PDB entry 3PEG | X-ray diffraction, 2.52 A resolution | chain A

# Chain A
Name: Neurofibromin
From: Homo sapiens
Notes: engineered mutation(s): insertion mutant
UniProtKB: P21359 (NF1_HUMAN); residues 1545-1816 here correspond to UniProt positions 1566-1837 (UniProt number = residue number + 21)
Amino-acid sequence (290 residues; numbered 1541 to 1816 plus 14 insertion-coded residues; the number before each row is that of its first residue):
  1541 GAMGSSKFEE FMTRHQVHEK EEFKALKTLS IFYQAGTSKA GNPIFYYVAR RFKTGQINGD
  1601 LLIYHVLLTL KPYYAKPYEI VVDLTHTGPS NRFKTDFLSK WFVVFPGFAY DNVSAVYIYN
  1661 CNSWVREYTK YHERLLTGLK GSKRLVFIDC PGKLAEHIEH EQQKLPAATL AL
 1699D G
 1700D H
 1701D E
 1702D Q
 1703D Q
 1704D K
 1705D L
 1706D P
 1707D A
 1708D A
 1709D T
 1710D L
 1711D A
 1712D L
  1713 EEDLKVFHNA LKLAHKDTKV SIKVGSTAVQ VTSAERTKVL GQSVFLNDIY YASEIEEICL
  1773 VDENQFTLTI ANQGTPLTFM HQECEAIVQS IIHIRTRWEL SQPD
Unresolved in the structure: 1541-1563, 1694-1712, 1699D, 1700D, 1701D, 1702D
Sequence notes: expression tag (1541-1544)
Cystine bridges: Cys1690 forms a disulfide with the same residue of a neighbouring copy of this chain
Small-molecule neighbours:
  - Mg2+ (MG): Gly1628, Pro1629, Ser1630, Asn1784
  - phosphatidylethanolamine (PEV; (1S)-2-{[(2-aminoethoxy)(hydroxy)phosphoryl]oxy}-1-[(palmitoyloxy)methyl]ethyl stearate): Phe1572, Tyr1587, Val1606, Leu1610, Tyr1618, Ile1620, Val1622, Leu1624, Asn1631, Phe1633, Trp1641, Phe1642, Phe1645, Ala1649, Tyr1650, Val1653, Val1656, Ile1658, Tyr1668, Thr1669, Gly1678, Leu1679, Arg1684, Leu1752

# Overview
Chain A binds Mg2+ and phosphatidylethanolamine.
Chain A is Neurofibromin (Homo sapiens); the structure, Crystal structure of Neurofibromins Sec14-PH module
containing a patient derived duplication (TD), was determined by X-ray diffraction (same publication as 3P7Z
and 3PG7).
